Entry 7D43 (electron microscopy, 4.30 A resolution (low resolution: residue-level contacts below are approximate; hydrogen-bond / salt-bridge calls are withheld)); this record covers chains A and K of the 14 polymer chains in the assembly.

Chain A:
Protein: Translation initiation factor eIF-2B subunit alpha
Organism: Homo sapiens
Reference sequence: Q14232 (EI2BA_HUMAN); residues 1-305 here = UniProt positions 1-305
Amino-acid sequence (305 residues; numbered 1 to 305; the number before each row is that of its first residue):
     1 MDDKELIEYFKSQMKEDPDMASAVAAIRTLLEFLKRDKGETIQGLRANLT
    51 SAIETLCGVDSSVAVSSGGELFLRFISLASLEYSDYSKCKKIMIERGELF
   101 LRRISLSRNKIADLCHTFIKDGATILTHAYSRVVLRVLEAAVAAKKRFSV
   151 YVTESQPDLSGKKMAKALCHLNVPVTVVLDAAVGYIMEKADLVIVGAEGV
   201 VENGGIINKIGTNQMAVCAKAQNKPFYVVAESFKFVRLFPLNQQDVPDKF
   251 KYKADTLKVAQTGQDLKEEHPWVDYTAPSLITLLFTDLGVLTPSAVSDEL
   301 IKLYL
Not modelled in the structure: 256-267

Chain K:
Protein: Eukaryotic translation initiation factor 2 subunit 1
Organism: Homo sapiens
Reference sequence: P05198 (IF2A_HUMAN); the author numbering skips numbers that UniProt does not, so the offset changes along the chain: 0-180 = UniProt 1-181; 182-315 = UniProt 182-315
Amino-acid sequence (315 residues; each row starts with the number of its first residue; note: 1 number in that range is skipped by the numbering (no residue carries it; nothing is unmodelled there); numbering starts at 0):
     0 MPGLSCRFYQHKFPEVEDVVMVNVRSIAEMGAYVSLLEYNNIEGMILLSE
    50 LSRRRIRSINKLIRIGRNECVVVIRVDKEKGYIDLSKRRVSPEEAIKCED
   100 KFTKSKTVYSILRHVAEVLEYTKDEQLESLFQRTAWVFDDKYKRPGYGAY
   150 DAFKHAVSDPSILDSLDLNEDEREVLINNIN
   182 RRLTPQAVKIRADIEVACYGYEGIDAVKEALRAGLNCSTENMPIKINLIA
   232 PPRYVMTTTTLERTEGLSVLSQAMAVIKEKIEEKRGVFNVQMEPKVVTDT
   282 DETELARQMERLERENAEVDGDDDAEEMEAKAED
Not modelled in the structure: 0-4, 182-187, 272-315
Modified positions: S51 (phosphoserine; SEP)
Curated features (UniProtKB/Swiss-Prot):
  - modified residue: S48 (Phosphoserine), S51 (Phosphoserine), K140 (N6-acetyllysine), S157 (Phosphoserine), T279 (Phosphothreonine), T281 (Phosphothreonine)
Reported in the primary citation:
  - post-translational modification sites: S51 (citing earlier work)

How chain A and chain K interact:
Pairs across the interface (17):
  T41(A) - V75(K)
  T41(A) - D76(K)
  I42(A) - D83(K)
  Q43(A) - E42(K)
  Q43(A) - M44(K)
  Q43(A) - Y81(K)
  Q43(A) - I82(K)
  G44(A) - Y81(K)
  R46(A) - A27(K)
  R46(A) - M29(K)
  L73(A) - E28(K)
  S77(A) - M29(K)
  L78(A) - E49(K)
  S80(A) - E49(K)
  Y83(A) - I73(K)
  L305(A) - R52(K)
  L305(A) - I55(K)
Interface residues without a listed pair, chain A (13 interface residues in all): R74, A79
Interface residues without a listed pair, chain K (17 interface residues in all): Y32, G43, R74

Summary:
The interface between chain A and chain K involves 13 residues on one side and 17 on the other. From the
paper: a modification site at S51(K).
Chain A is Translation initiation factor eIF-2B subunit alpha and chain K is Eukaryotic translation initiation
factor 2 subunit 1, both from Homo sapiens; the structure, eIF2B-eIF2(aP), aPg complex, was determined by
electron microscopy, deposited together with 7D44, 7D45 and 7D46.
